PDB entry 6WXN | X-ray diffraction, 1.76 A resolution | chain D

# Chain D
Molecule: Epidermal growth factor receptor
From: Homo sapiens
Notes: EC 2.7.10.1
UniProt: P00533 (EGFR_HUMAN); numbering as in UniProt (aligned over 695-1022)
Chain sequence (328 residues; row label = number of the first residue in the row):
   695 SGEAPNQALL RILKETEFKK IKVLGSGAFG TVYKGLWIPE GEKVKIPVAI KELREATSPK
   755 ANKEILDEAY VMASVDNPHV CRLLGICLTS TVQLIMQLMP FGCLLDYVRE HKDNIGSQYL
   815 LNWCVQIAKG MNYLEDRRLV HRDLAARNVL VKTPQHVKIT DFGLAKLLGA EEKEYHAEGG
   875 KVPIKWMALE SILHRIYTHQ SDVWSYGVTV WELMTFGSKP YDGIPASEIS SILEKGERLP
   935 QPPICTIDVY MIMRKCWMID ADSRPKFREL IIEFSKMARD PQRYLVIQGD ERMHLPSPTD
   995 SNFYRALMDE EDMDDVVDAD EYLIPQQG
Disordered / not traced: 695-701, 751-753, 863-875, 1006-1010, 1015-1022
Differences from the reference sequence: engineered mutation Met790 (Thr in P00533), Arg948 (Val in P00533)
Residues lining bound ligands: UEJ (N-(3-{5-[2-(acetylamino)pyridin-4-yl]-2-(methylsulfanyl)-1H-imidazol-4-yl}phenyl)-2-[(1,3-dioxo-1,3-dihydro-2H-isoindol-2-yl)methyl]-6-fluoro-3-hydroxybenzamide): Leu718, Val726, Ala743, Ile744, Lys745, Leu747, Ile759, Glu762, Ala763, Met766, Cys775, Arg776, Leu777, Ile780, Leu788, Met790, Gln791, Leu792, Met793, Pro794, Gly796, Arg841, Asn842, Leu844, Thr854, Asp855, Phe856, Gly857, Leu858, Leu861
Swiss-Prot annotation at these positions:
  - active site: Asp837 (Proton acceptor)
  - binding site (ATP): Leu718 to Val726, Lys745, Asp855
  - site: Tyr1016 (Important for interaction with PIK3C2B)
  - modified residue: Ser695 (Phosphoserine), Lys745 (N6-(2-hydroxyisobutyryl)lysine), Tyr869 (Phosphotyrosine), Ser991 (Phosphoserine), Ser995 (Phosphoserine), Tyr998 (Phosphotyrosine), Tyr1016 (Phosphotyrosine)
  - cross-link (Glycyl lysine isopeptide (Lys-Gly)): Lys716 (interchain with G-Cter in ubiquitin), Lys737 (interchain with G-Cter in ubiquitin), Lys754 (interchain with G-Cter in ubiquitin), Lys757 (interchain with G-Cter in ubiquitin), Lys867 (interchain with G-Cter in ubiquitin), Lys929 (interchain with G-Cter in ubiquitin), Lys960 (interchain with G-Cter in ubiquitin), Lys970 (interchain with G-Cter in ubiquitin)
  - natural variant: Glu709 (E709A: Found in a lung cancer sample; E709G: Found in a lung cancer sample; E709K: Found in a lung cancer sample), Gly719 (G719A: Found in a lung cancer sample; G719C: Found in a lung cancer sample; G719D: Found in a lung cancer sample; G719S: Found in a lung cancer sample), Gly724 (G724S: Found in a lung cancer sample), Glu734 (E734K: Found in a lung cancer sample), Glu746 to Ser752 (sequence variant, change not given here; Found in a lung cancer sample), Glu746 to Thr751 (sequence variant, change not given here; Found in a lung cancer sample), Glu746 to Ala750 (deletion: Found in a lung cancer sample), Glu746 (deletion: Found in a lung cancer sample), Leu747 to Thr751 (deletion: Found in a lung cancer sample), Leu747 to Glu749 (deletion: Found in a lung cancer sample), Leu747 (L747F: Found in a lung cancer sample), Arg748 (R748P: Found in a lung cancer sample), 12 further natural variant entries in UniProt
  - mutagenesis: Pro699 (P699A: Reduced phosphorylation), Asn700 (N700A: Abolishes phosphorylation), Leu704 (L704A: Abolishes phosphorylation), Arg705 (R705A: Abolishes phosphorylation), Ile706 (I706A: Abolishes phosphorylation), Lys745 (K745A/M: Abolishes kinase activity), Asp974 (D974A: Strongly reduced phosphorylation), Arg977 (R977A: Reduced phosphorylation), Glu1005 to Asp1006 (Constitutively activated kinase), Tyr1016 (Y1016F: 50% decrease in interaction with PIK3C2B. 65% decrease in interaction with PIK3C2B; when associated with F-1197. Abolishes interaction with PIK3C2B; when associated with F-1197 and F-1092)
From the paper describing this entry:
  - binding site for UEJ: Lys745, Met793, Thr854, Asp855

# Overview
Chain D binds compound UEJ. Curated annotation (UniProt) lists active-site residue Asp837, 11 ATP-binding
residues and 11 mutagenesis sites. The paper reports a binding site for UEJ at Lys745, Met793 and Thr854 among
others.
Chain D is Epidermal growth factor receptor (Homo sapiens); the structure, EGFR(T790M/V948R) in complex with
LN3844, was determined by X-ray diffraction together with 6WA2 and 6WAK from the same study.
